PDB entry 8HJ2 | electron microscopy, 3.80 A resolution | chains B and N of the 5 polymer chains in the assembly

# Chain B
Molecule: Guanine nucleotide-binding protein G(I)/G(S)/G(T) subunit beta-1
Organism: Homo sapiens
Reference sequence: P62873 (GBB1_HUMAN); residue numbers follow UniProt; this construct covers 1-340
Chain sequence (340 residues; row label = number of the first residue in the row):
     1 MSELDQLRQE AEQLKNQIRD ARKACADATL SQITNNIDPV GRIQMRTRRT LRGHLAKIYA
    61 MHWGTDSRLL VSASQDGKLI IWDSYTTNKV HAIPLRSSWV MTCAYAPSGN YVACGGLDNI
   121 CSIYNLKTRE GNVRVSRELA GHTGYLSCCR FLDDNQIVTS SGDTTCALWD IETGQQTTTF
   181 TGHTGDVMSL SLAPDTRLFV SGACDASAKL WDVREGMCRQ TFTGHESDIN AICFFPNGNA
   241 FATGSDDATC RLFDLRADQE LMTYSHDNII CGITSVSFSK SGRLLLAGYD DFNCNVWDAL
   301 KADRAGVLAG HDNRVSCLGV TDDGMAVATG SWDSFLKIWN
Disordered / not traced: 1-6
Curated features (UniProtKB/Swiss-Prot):
  - modified residue: Ser2 (N-acetylserine), His266 (Phosphohistidine)
  - natural variant: Leu30 (L30F: In MRD42; uncertain significance), Arg52 (R52G: In MRD42), Gly64 (G64V: In MRD42), Asp76 (D76E: In MRD42; D76G: In MRD42), Gly77 (G77S: In MRD42), Lys78 (K78R: In MRD42), Ile80 (I80N: In MRD42; I80T: In MRD42), His91 (H91R: In MRD42; uncertain significance), Ala92 (A92T: In MRD42), Pro94 (P94S: In MRD42), Leu95 (L95P: In MRD42), Arg96 (R96L: In MRD42), 5 further natural variant entries in UniProt

# Chain N
Molecule: Nb35
Organism: Homo sapiens
Chain sequence (149 residues; row label = number of the first residue in the row; numbers below 1 keep their minus sign (Met-22 is residue -22)):
   -22 MKYLLPTAAA GLLLLAAQPA MAMQVQLQES GGGLVQPGGS LRLSCAASGF TFSNYKMNWV
    38 RQAPGKGLEW VSDISQSGAS ISYTGSVKGR FTISRDNAKN TLYLQMNSLK PEDTAVYYCA
    98 RCPAPFTRDC FDVTSTTYAY RGQGTQVTV
Disordered / not traced: -22 to 0
Cystine bridges: Cys22-Cys96, Cys99-Cys107

# Interface between chain B and chain N
Contacting residue pairs - 11 pairs, chain B then chain N:
  Cys204(B) with Tyr117(N), hydrogen bond (backbone-side chain)
  Asp205(B) with Ala116(N)
  Thr223(B) with Gln1(N)
  Glu226(B) with Gly26(N); Phe27(N); Tyr32(N); Arg98(N), hydrogen bond (backbone-side chain)
  Ser227(B) with Pro100(N), hydrogen bond (side chain-backbone); Tyr117(N)
  Asp228(B) with Tyr117(N), hydrogen bond (backbone-side chain)
  Ile270(B) with Phe103(N), hydrophobic
Other interface residues (no listed pair), chain B (10 interface residues in all): Thr184, Ala206, Asp246
Other interface residues (no listed pair), chain N (12 interface residues in all): Thr28, Pro102, Thr114

# In short
Chain B and chain N form an interface of 10 and 12 residues respectively, with 4 hydrogen bonds. Polar
contacts include Cys204(B)-Tyr117(N), Glu226(B)-Arg98(N) and Ser227(B)-Pro100(N).
Here chain B is Guanine nucleotide-binding protein G(I)/G(S)/G(T) subunit beta-1 and chain N is Nb35, both
from Homo sapiens. Entry 8HJ2 (GPR21 wt with G15 complex) was determined by electron microscopy (same
publication as 8HJ1, 8HIX and 8HJ0).
